Entry 1OMJ (X-ray diffraction, 2.38 A resolution); this record covers chain A.

Chain A:
Name: Serralysin
Organism: Pseudomonas sp. 'TAC II 18'
Notes: EC 3.4.24.40
UniProt: O69771 (O69771_9PSED); residues 1-463 here correspond to UniProt positions 18-480 (UniProt number = residue number + 17)
Amino-acid sequence (463 residues; each row starts with the number of its first residue):
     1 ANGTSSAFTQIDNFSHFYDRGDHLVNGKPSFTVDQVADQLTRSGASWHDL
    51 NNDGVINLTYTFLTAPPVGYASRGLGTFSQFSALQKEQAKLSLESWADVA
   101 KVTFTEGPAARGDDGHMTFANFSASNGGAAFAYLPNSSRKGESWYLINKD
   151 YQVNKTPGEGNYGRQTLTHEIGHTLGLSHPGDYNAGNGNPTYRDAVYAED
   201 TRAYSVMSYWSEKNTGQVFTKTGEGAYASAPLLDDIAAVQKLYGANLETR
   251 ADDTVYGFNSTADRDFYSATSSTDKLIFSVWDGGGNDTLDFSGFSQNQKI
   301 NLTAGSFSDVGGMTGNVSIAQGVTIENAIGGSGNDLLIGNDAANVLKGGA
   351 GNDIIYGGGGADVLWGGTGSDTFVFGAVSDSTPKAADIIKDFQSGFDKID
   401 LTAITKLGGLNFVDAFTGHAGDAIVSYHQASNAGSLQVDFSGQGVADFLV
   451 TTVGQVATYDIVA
Unresolved in the structure: 1-2, 184-188
Bound ions: Ca2+ site 1: D49, N51, D53, V55, N57, D114; Zn2+: H169, H173, H179; Ca2+ site 2: R250, D252, T254, D282, G284, D287; Ca2+ site 3: G285, D287, T324, E326; Ca2+ site 4: G331, G333, D335, G348, A350, D353; Ca2+ site 5: N340, A342, N344, G357, G359, D362; Ca2+ site 6: G349, G351, D353, G366, T368, D371; Ca2+ site 7: G358, G360, D362, D380, D387; Ca2+ site 8: G367, G369, D371, Q393, D397

Overview:
D49, N51, D53, V55, N57 and D114 form the Ca2+ site 1. H169, H173 and H179 coordinate Zn2+.
Chain A is Serralysin (Pseudomonas sp. 'TAC II 18'); the structure, Crystal structure of a psychrophilic
alkaline protease from pseudomonas tac II 18, was determined by X-ray diffraction, deposited together with
1O0Q, 1O0T, 1OM6, 1OM7 and 1OM8.
